PDB entry 6Y9P | X-ray diffraction, 3.17 A resolution | chains A and C

== Chain A ==
Molecule: Whirlin
Source organism: Mus musculus
UniProt: Q80VW5 (WHRN_MOUSE); residues 809-906 here correspond to UniProt positions 821-918 (UniProt number = residue number + 12)
Chain sequence (105 residues; row label = number of the first residue in the row):
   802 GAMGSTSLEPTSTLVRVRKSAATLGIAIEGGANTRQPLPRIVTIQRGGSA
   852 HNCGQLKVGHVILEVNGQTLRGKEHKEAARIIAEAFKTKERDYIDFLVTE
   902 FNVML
Disordered / not traced: 802-809, 903-906
Sequence notes: expression tag (802-808)
Reported in the primary citation:
  - conformationally variable residues (order/disorder transition): K877
  - contacts within the chain: K820-T889, K820-F887 (hydrophobic contact)

== Chain C ==
Molecule: Harmonin a1
UniProt: Q6PPF3 (Q6PPF3_RAT); residues 538-548 here = UniProt positions 538-548
Chain sequence (11 residues; numbered 538 to 548; the number before each row is that of its first residue):
   538 PKEYDDELTFF
Disordered / not traced: 538-540

== Chain A / chain C interface ==
Pairs across the interface - 20 pairs, chain A then chain C:
  L825(A) - F548(C)
  G826(A) - F548(C)  hydrogen bond (backbone-backbone)
  I827(A) - F547(C)
  I827(A) - F548(C)  hydrogen bond (backbone-backbone)
  A828(A) - T546(C)
  A828(A) - F547(C)  hydrophobic
  I829(A) - L545(C)
  I829(A) - T546(C)  hydrogen bond (backbone-backbone)
  I829(A) - F548(C)  hydrophobic
  E830(A) - L545(C)
  V843(A) - L545(C)  hydrophobic
  Q846(A) - F547(C)
  E875(A) - E544(C)
  H876(A) - E544(C)
  H876(A) - L545(C)
  H876(A) - T546(C)  hydrogen bond
  A880(A) - T546(C)
  A880(A) - F548(C)
  I883(A) - F548(C)  hydrophobic
  A884(A) - F548(C)
Other interface residues (no listed pair), chain A (15 interface residues in all): T824, K877
The authors on this interface:
  - pairs named by the authors: A828(A)-F547(C) (hydrophobic contact), V843(A)-L545(C) (hydrophobic contact)
  - interface residues, chain A: A828(A), V843(A)

== In short ==
15 residues of chain A and 5 residues of chain C are in contact; the contacts include 4 hydrogen bonds. Polar
contacts include G826(A)-F548(C), H876(A)-T546(C) and I827(A)-F548(C). The paper describes hydrophobic
contacts between A828(A) and F547(C) and V843(A) and L545(C). The paper reports interface residues A828(A) and
V843(A); conformational variability at K877(A).
Chain A is Whirlin (Mus musculus) and chain C is Harmonin a1; the structure, Crystal structure of Whirlin
PDZ3_C-ter in complex with Harmonin a1 C-terminal PDZ binding motif peptide, was determined by X-ray
diffraction together with 6Y38, 6Y9N, 6Y9O and 6Y9Q from the same study.
